PDB entry 9CQL | electron microscopy, 3.46 A resolution | chains F and B of the 8 polymer chains in the assembly

# Chain F (and B)
Protein: 9C2 TCR gamma chain
Organism: Homo sapiens
Notes: chain B of this document is another copy of the same molecule, construct and numbering; everything in this record applies to it too
Sequence (294 residues; numbered 4 to 297; the number before each row is that of its first residue):
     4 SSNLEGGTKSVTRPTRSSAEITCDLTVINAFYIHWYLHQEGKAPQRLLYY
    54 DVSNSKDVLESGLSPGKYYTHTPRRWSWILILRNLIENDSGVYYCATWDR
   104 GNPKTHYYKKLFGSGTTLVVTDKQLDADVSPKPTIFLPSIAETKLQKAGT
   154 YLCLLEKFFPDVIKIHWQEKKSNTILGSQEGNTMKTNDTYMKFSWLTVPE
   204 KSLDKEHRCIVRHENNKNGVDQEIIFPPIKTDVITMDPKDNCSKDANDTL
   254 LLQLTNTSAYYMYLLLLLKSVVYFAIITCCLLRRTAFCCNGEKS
Not modelled in the structure: 4-9, 232-297
Disulfide bonds: Cys-26/Cys-98, Cys-156/Cys-212
Covalently attached groups: N-acetylglucosamine (NAG) linked to Asn-190

# How chain F and chain B interact
Pairs across the interface (23; chain F residue first):
  Ser-21(F) with Thr-75(B)
  Glu-23(F) with His-74(B), salt bridge
  Tyr-53(F) with Arg-86(B)
  Asn-57(F) with Asn-87(B), hydrogen bond (backbone-side chain)
  Ser-58(F) with Arg-86(B), hydrogen bond (backbone-side chain); Asn-87(B)
  Lys-59(F) with Arg-86(B)
  Asp-60(F) with Arg-86(B), salt bridge
  Tyr-72(F) with Tyr-72(B), hydrophobic; Ile-84(B); Arg-86(B), hydrogen bond
  His-74(F) with Glu-23(B), salt bridge; Ile-84(B)
  Thr-75(F) with Ser-21(B)
  Ile-84(F) with Tyr-72(B); His-74(B)
  Arg-86(F) with Tyr-53(B), hydrogen bond; Ser-58(B), hydrogen bond (side chain-backbone); Lys-59(B); Asp-60(B), salt bridge; Tyr-72(B), hydrogen bond
  Asn-87(F) with Asn-57(B), hydrogen bond (side chain-backbone); Ser-58(B)

# In short
Chain F and chain B each contribute 13 residues to their interface, with 7 hydrogen bonds and 4 salt bridges.
Polar contacts include Glu-23(F)/His-74(B), Asp-60(F)/Arg-86(B) and Asn-57(F)/Asn-87(B). N-acetylglucosamine
is covalently linked to Asn-190(F).
Chain F and chain B are both 9C2 TCR gamma chain (Homo sapiens); the structure, Dimeric 9C2 gamma delta TCR
bound by Fab 3, was determined by electron microscopy together with 9CQ4, 9CQ7 and 9CQ8 from the same study.
